PDB entry 8YWA | electron microscopy, 3.14 A resolution | chains H and X of the 8 polymer chains in the assembly

== Chain H (and X) ==
Name: Immunoglobulin heavy constant epsilon
Source organism: Homo sapiens
Notes: chain X of this document is another copy of the same molecule, construct and numbering; everything in this record applies to it too
Amino-acid sequence (577 residues; numbered -23 to 553; the number before each row is that of its first residue; numbers below 1 keep their minus sign (Met-23 is residue -23)):
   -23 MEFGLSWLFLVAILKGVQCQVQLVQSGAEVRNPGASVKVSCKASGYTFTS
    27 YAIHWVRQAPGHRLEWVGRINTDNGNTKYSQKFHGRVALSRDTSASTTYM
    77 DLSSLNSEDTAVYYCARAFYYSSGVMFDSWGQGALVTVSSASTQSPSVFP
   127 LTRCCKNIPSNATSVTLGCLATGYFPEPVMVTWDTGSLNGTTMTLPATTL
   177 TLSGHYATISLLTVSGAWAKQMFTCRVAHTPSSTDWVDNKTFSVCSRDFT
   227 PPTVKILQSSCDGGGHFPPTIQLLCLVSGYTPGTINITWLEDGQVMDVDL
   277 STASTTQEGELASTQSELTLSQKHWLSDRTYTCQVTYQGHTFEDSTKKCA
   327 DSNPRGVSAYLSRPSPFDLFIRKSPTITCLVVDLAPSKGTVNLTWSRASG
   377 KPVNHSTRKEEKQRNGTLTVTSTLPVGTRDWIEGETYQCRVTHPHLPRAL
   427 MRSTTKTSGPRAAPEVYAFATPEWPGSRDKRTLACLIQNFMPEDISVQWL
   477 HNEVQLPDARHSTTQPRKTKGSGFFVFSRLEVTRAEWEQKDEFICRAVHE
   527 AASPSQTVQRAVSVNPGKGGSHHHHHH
Disordered / not traced: -23 to 116, 543-553
Cystine bridges: Cys251-Cys309, Cys355-Cys415, Cys461-Cys521
Residues lining bound ligands: N-acetylglucosamine (NAG; 2-acetamido-2-deoxy-beta-D-glucopyranose): Arg331, Val358, Asp359, Gln389, Asn391

== How chain H and chain X interact ==
Cross-chain cystine bridges: Cys325(H)-Cys237(X)
Residue-residue contacts - 65 pairs, chain H then chain X:
  Ile232(H) - Ser236(X)  hydrogen bond (backbone-side chain)
  Leu233(H) - Gln234(X)
  Leu233(H) - Ser236(X)
  Gln234(H) - Leu233(X)
  Gln234(H) - Gln234(X)  hydrogen bond (backbone-backbone)
  Gln234(H) - Ser236(X)
  Ser235(H) - Leu233(X)
  Ser236(H) - Ile232(X)  hydrogen bond (side chain-backbone)
  Ser236(H) - Thr322(X)  hydrogen bond
  Cys237(H) - Thr322(X)
  Cys237(H) - Lys323(X)  hydrogen bond (side chain-backbone)
  Cys237(H) - Cys325(X)  hydrophobic
  Gly239(H) - Ser321(X)  hydrogen bond (backbone-backbone)
  Gly239(H) - Thr322(X)
  Gly239(H) - Lys323(X)
  Gly240(H) - Lys323(X)
  Gly241(H) - Ala326(X)  hydrogen bond (backbone-backbone)
  His242(H) - Met427(X)
  Phe243(H) - Cys325(X)  hydrophobic
  Gln248(H) - Lys231(X)  hydrogen bond
  Leu302(H) - Ser328(X)
  Leu302(H) - Arg428(X)
  Thr306(H) - Gly239(X)
  Ser321(H) - Cys237(X)
  Ser321(H) - Asp238(X)
  Ser321(H) - Gly239(X)  hydrogen bond (backbone-backbone)
  Thr322(H) - Ser236(X)
  Thr322(H) - Cys237(X)
  Thr322(H) - Gly239(X)
  Lys323(H) - Cys237(X)  hydrogen bond (backbone-side chain)
  Lys323(H) - Gly239(X)
  Lys323(H) - Gly240(X)
  Lys323(H) - Gly241(X)
  Lys324(H) - Asp327(X)
  Lys324(H) - Ser328(X)
  Cys325(H) - Cys237(X)  disulfide
  Cys325(H) - Phe243(X)  hydrophobic
  Ala326(H) - Gly241(X)
  Glu441(H) - Trp450(X)  hydrogen bond
  Val442(H) - Trp450(X)
  Tyr443(H) - Trp450(X)  hydrophobic
  Phe445(H) - Phe445(X)  hydrophobic
  Ala446(H) - Phe445(X)
  Pro448(H) - Tyr443(X)
  Trp450(H) - Glu441(X)
  Trp450(H) - Tyr443(X)
  Thr458(H) - Gln464(X)
  Ala460(H) - Phe503(X)  hydrophobic
  Leu462(H) - Thr447(X)
  Gln464(H) - Thr458(X)
  Gln464(H) - Arg505(X)  hydrogen bond
  Ser488(H) - Arg493(X)  hydrogen bond
  Arg493(H) - Thr489(X)
  Arg493(H) - Thr490(X)
  Thr495(H) - Arg505(X)  hydrogen bond
  Lys496(H) - Arg486(X)  hydrogen bond (side chain-backbone)
  Lys496(H) - Glu507(X)
  Phe501(H) - Ser488(X)
  Phe501(H) - Arg505(X)
  Phe503(H) - Phe503(X)  hydrophobic
  Phe503(H) - Arg505(X)
  Arg505(H) - Gln464(X)  hydrogen bond
  Arg505(H) - Thr495(X)
  Arg505(H) - Phe501(X)
  Glu507(H) - Lys496(X)
Other interface residues (no listed pair), chain H (46 interface residues in all): Asp238, Gln298, Arg390, Asn391, Pro440, Thr447, Asn465
Other interface residues (no listed pair), chain X (49 interface residues in all): Ser235, Thr306, Lys324, Ala425, Ser429, Ala446, Pro448, Lys456, Ala460, Leu462, Leu506

== Summary ==
46 residues of chain H and 49 residues of chain X are in contact, with 1 disulfide bond and 16 hydrogen bonds.
Polar pairs include Ile232(H)-Ser236(X), Ser236(H)-Thr322(X) and Cys237(H)-Lys323(X). Bound to chain H:
N-acetylglucosamine.
Chain H and chain X are both Immunoglobulin heavy constant epsilon (Homo sapiens); the structure, The
structure of IgE receptor binding to IgE, was determined by electron microscopy, deposited together with 8YVU.
